Entry 4NQA (X-ray diffraction, 3.10 A resolution); this record covers chains A and B of the 6 polymer chains in the assembly.

[Chain A]
Molecule: Retinoic acid receptor RXR-alpha
Organism: Homo sapiens
Reference sequence: P19793 (RXRA_HUMAN); residues 98-462 here = UniProt positions 98-462
Amino-acid sequence (365 residues; each row starts with the number of its first residue):
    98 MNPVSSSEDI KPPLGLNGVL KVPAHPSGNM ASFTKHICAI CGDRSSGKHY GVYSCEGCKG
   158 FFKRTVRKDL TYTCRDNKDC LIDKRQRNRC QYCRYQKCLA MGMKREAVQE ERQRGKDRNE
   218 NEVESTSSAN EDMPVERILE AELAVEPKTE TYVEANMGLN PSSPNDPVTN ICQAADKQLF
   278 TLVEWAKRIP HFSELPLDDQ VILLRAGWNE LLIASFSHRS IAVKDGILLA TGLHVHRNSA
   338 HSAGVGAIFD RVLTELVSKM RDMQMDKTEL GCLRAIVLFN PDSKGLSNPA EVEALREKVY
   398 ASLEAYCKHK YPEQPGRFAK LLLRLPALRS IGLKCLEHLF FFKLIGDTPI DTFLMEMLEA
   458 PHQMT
Not modelled in the structure: 98-127, 213-223, 250, 457-462
Metal / ion sites: Zn2+ site 1: Cys135, Cys138, Cys152, Cys155; Zn2+ site 2: Cys171, Cys177, Cys187, Cys190
Small-molecule neighbours: (9cis)-retinoic acid (9CR): Val265, Ile268, Ala271, Ala272, Gln275, Trp305, Leu309, Ile310, Phe313, Arg316, Leu325, Leu326, Ala327, Val342, Ile345, Phe346, Cys432, His435, Leu436
Swiss-Prot annotation at these positions:
  - DNA-binding region: Cys135 to Met200 (Nuclear receptor)
  - zinc finger (NR C4-type): Cys135 to Cys155, Cys171 to Cys195
  - region: Lys160 to Lys165 (Nuclear localization signal), Lys201 to Ser224 (Hinge), Arg348 to Gly368 (Required for nuclear export)
  - binding site (Zn(2+)): Cys135, Cys138, Cys152, Cys155, Cys171, Cys177, Cys187, Cys190
  - binding site (9-cis-retinoate): Arg316, Ala327
  - binding site (all-trans-retinoate): Arg316, Ala327
  - modified residue: Ser129 (Phosphoserine), Lys145 (N6-acetyllysine), Ser259 (Phosphoserine), Ser260 (Phosphoserine)
  - cross-link: Lys108 (Glycyl lysine isopeptide (Lys-Gly) (interchain with G-Cter in SUMO))
  - mutagenesis: His133 to Lys156 (Abolishes acetylation by EP300), Lys145 (K145R: Abolishes acetylation by EP300, DNA binding and transcriptional activity. Impairs interaction with EP300), Phe158 to Phe159 (Abolishes nuclear export), Lys160 to Lys165 (Abolishes nuclear localization and transcriptional activity), Gln206 to Asn216 (No impact on acetylation by EP300), Val280 (V280A: Abolished ubiquitination and degradation by UBR5), Glu352 to Thr462 (No impact on acetylation by EP300), Met357 to Met360 (Abolishes nuclear export), Leu418 to Leu430 (Abolishes nuclear localization), Glu434 (E434N/Q/K/A: As a heterodimer with NR1H4, impairs interaction with coactivator NCOA1. Impairs transcriptional activity)

[Chain B]
Molecule: Liver X nuclear receptor beta
Organism: Homo sapiens
Reference sequence: F1D8P7 (F1D8P7_HUMAN); residue numbers follow UniProt; this construct covers 72-461
Amino-acid sequence (391 residues; numbered 71 to 461; the number before each row is that of its first residue):
    71 MKRKKGPAPK MLGHELCRVC GDKASGFHYN VLSCEGCKGF FRRSVVRGGA RRYACRGGGT
   131 CQMDAFMRRK CQQCRLRKCK EAGMREQCVL SEEQIRKKKI RKQQQQESQS QSQSPVGPQG
   191 SSSSASGPGA SPGGSEAGSQ GSGEGEGVQL TAAQELMIQQ LVAAQLQCNK RSFSDQPKVT
   251 PWPLGADPQS RDARQQRFAH FTELAIISVQ EIVDFAKQVP GFLQLGREDQ IALLKASTIE
   311 IMLLETARRY NHETECITFL KDFTYSKDDF HRAGLQVEFI NPIFEFSRAM RRLGLDDAEY
   371 ALLIAINIFS ADRPNVQEPG RVEALQQPYV EALLSYTRIK RPQDQLRFPR MLMKLVSLRT
   431 LSSVHSEQVF ALRLQDKKLP PLLSEIWDVH E
Not modelled in the structure: 71-73, 193-208, 459-461
Construct notes: initiating methionine (71)
Metal / ion sites: Zn2+ site 1: Cys87, Cys90, Cys104, Cys107; Zn2+ site 2: Cys125, Cys131, Cys141, Cys144
Small-molecule neighbours: 965 ([3-(3-{[2-chloro-3-(trifluoromethyl)benzyl](2,2-diphenylethyl)amino}propoxy)phenyl]acetic acid): Asn239, Phe268, Phe271, Thr272, Leu274, Ala275, Ile277, Ser278, Glu281, Ile309, Met312, Leu313, Glu315, Thr316, Arg319, Ile327, Phe329, Leu330, Phe340, Leu345, Phe349, Ile350, Ile353, Phe354, His435, Gln438, Val439, Leu442, Trp457

[Interface between chain A and chain B]
Residue-residue contacts (48):
  Arg172(A) - Gln413(B)  hydrogen bond
  Gln183(A) - Met81(B)
  Asn185(A) - Pro79(B)
  Arg186(A) - Met81(B)  hydrogen bond
  Ser225(A) - Glu156(B)
  Ala226(A) - Glu156(B)
  Asn227(A) - Gly118(B)
  Asn227(A) - Leu146(B)
  Glu228(A) - Ser114(B)
  Glu228(A) - Arg122(B)  hydrogen bond (backbone-side chain)
  Glu228(A) - Leu146(B)
  Asp229(A) - Lys150(B)  salt bridge
  Pro231(A) - Gly118(B)
  Glu233(A) - Gly118(B)
  Glu233(A) - Gly119(B)
  His288(A) - Gln143(B)
  Glu291(A) - Gln143(B)  hydrogen bond
  Arg348(A) - Asp382(B)  hydrogen bond (side chain-backbone)
  Glu352(A) - Ala381(B)
  Glu352(A) - Asp382(B)
  Ile373(A) - Met423(B)  hydrophobic
  Asp379(A) - Ser427(B)
  Arg393(A) - Met423(B)
  Glu394(A) - Leu416(B)
  Glu394(A) - Arg420(B)  salt bridge
  Lys395(A) - Lys150(B)
  Tyr397(A) - Pro419(B)  hydrophobic
  Tyr397(A) - Met423(B)
  Glu401(A) - Arg408(B)  salt bridge
  Ala416(A) - Val400(B)  hydrophobic
  Lys417(A) - Glu393(B)  salt bridge
  Leu419(A) - Pro419(B)  hydrophobic
  Leu419(A) - Leu422(B)  hydrophobic
  Leu419(A) - Met423(B)  hydrophobic
  Leu420(A) - Gln396(B)
  Leu420(A) - Val400(B)  hydrophobic
  Leu420(A) - Leu425(B)  hydrophobic
  Leu422(A) - Met423(B)  hydrophobic
  Leu422(A) - Val426(B)
  Pro423(A) - Leu425(B)  hydrophobic
  Pro423(A) - Val426(B)
  Pro423(A) - Arg429(B)  hydrogen bond (backbone-side chain)
  Ala424(A) - Asp382(B)
  Arg426(A) - Val426(B)
  Arg426(A) - Arg429(B)
  Arg426(A) - Thr430(B)  hydrogen bond
  Ser427(A) - Arg429(B)  hydrogen bond
  Leu430(A) - Ser433(B)
Also at the interface, not in a pair above, chain A (39 interface residues in all): Arg182, Ser224, Arg234, Ala398, Pro412, Phe415, Glu434
Also at the interface, not in a pair above, chain B (39 interface residues in all): Phe97, Val115, Arg117, Arg121, Gln142, Gln157, Ser161, Pro384, Leu404, Gln415, Phe418

[In short]
Chain A and chain B each contribute 39 residues to their interface; the contacts include 8 hydrogen bonds and
4 salt bridges. Polar contacts include Asp229(A)-Lys150(B), Glu394(A)-Arg420(B) and Glu401(A)-Arg408(B). Chain
A binds (9cis)-retinoic acid. Ligands of chain B: compound 965.
Chain A is Retinoic acid receptor RXR-alpha and chain B is Liver X nuclear receptor beta, both from Homo
sapiens; the structure, Crystal structure of liganded hRXR-alpha/hLXR-beta heterodimer on DNA, was determined
by X-ray diffraction.
